9Q8J - chains A and C of the 3 polymer chains in the assembly; structure by electron microscopy, 3.47 A resolution.

[Chain A (and C)]
Molecule: Minor capsid readthrough protein
Source organism: Turnip yellows virus
Notes: chain C of this document is another copy of the same molecule, construct and numbering; everything in this record applies to it too
UniProt: P09514 (MCAPS_TYYVF); residue numbers follow UniProt; this construct covers 1-202
Amino-acid sequence (202 residues; row label = number of the first residue in the row):
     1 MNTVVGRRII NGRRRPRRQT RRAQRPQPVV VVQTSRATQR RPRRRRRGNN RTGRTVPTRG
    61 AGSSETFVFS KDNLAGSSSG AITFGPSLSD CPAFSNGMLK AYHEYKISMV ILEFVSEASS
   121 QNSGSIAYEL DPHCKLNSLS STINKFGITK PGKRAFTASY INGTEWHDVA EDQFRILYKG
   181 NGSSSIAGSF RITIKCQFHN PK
Disordered / not traced: 1-63 (chain C: 1-61)

[Chain A / chain C interface]
Pairs across the interface (20; chain A residue first):
  His103(A) - Glu129(C)  salt bridge
  His103(A) - Leu130(C)
  His103(A) - Leu136(C)
  Glu104(A) - Pro132(C)
  Glu104(A) - His133(C)  salt bridge
  Glu104(A) - Ser159(C)
  Glu165(A) - Thr164(C)  hydrogen bond
  Glu165(A) - Glu165(C)
  Trp166(A) - His133(C)
  His167(A) - His133(C)
  Asp168(A) - His133(C)
  Asp168(A) - Lys135(C)
  Glu171(A) - Lys135(C)  salt bridge
  His199(A) - Tyr160(C)
  Asn200(A) - Leu130(C)  hydrogen bond (side chain-backbone)
  Asn200(A) - Pro132(C)
  Lys202(A) - Glu129(C)
  Lys202(A) - Ser140(C)
  Lys202(A) - Ser141(C)  hydrogen bond (backbone-side chain)
  Lys202(A) - Ile143(C)
Also at the interface, not in a pair above, chain C (14 interface residues in all): Asp131

[Overview]
The interface between chain A and chain C involves 10 residues on one side and 14 on the other; the contacts
include 3 hydrogen bonds and 3 salt bridges. Polar pairs include His103(A)-Glu129(C), Glu104(A)-His133(C) and
Glu171(A)-Lys135(C).
Chain A and chain C are both Minor capsid readthrough protein (Turnip yellows virus); the structure, CryoEM
structure of modified Turnip Yellows Virus devoid of minor capsid protein readthrough domain, was determined
by electron microscopy, deposited together with 9FHP.
